4CG7 - chains A and B of the 3 polymer chains in the assembly; structure by electron microscopy, 6.90 A resolution (low resolution: residue-level contacts below are approximate; hydrogen-bond / salt-bridge calls are withheld).

[Chain A]
Molecule: Protein transport protein SEC61 subunit alpha isoform 1
From: Canis lupus familiaris
UniProt: P38377 (S61A1_CANFA); numbering as in UniProt (aligned over 1-476)
Sequence (476 residues; numbered 1 to 476; the number before each row is that of its first residue):
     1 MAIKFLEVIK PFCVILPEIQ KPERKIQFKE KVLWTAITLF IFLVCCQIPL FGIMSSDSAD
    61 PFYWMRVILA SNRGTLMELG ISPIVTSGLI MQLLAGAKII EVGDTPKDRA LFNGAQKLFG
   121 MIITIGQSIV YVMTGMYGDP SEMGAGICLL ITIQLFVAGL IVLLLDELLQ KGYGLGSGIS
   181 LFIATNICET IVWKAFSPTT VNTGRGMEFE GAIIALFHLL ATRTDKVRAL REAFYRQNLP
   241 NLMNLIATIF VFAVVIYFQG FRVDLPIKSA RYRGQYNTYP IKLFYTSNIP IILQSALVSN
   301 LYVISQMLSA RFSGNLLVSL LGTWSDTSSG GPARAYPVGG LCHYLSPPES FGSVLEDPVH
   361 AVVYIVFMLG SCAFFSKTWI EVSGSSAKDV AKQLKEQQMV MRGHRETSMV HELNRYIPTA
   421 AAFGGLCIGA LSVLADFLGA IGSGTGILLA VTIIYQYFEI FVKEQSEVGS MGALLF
Disordered / not traced: 1-24

[Chain B]
Molecule: Protein transport protein SEC61 subunit gamma
From: Canis lupus familiaris
UniProt: P60058 (SC61G_CANFA); numbering as in UniProt (aligned over 1-68)
Sequence (68 residues; row label = number of the first residue in the row):
     1 MDQVMQFVEP SRQFVKDSIR LVKRCTKPDR KEFQKIAMAT AIGFAIMGFI GFFVKLIHIP
    61 INNIIVGG
Disordered / not traced: 1-6
UniProt features mapped onto this chain:
  - modified residue: Met1 (N-acetylmethionine), Ser18 (Phosphoserine)

[How chain A and chain B interact]
Residue-residue contacts (42; chain A residue first):
  Asn72(A) - Lys55(B)
  Thr185(A) - Met47(B)
  Ile187(A) - Phe44(B)
  Cys188(A) - Phe44(B)
  Cys188(A) - Met47(B)
  Glu189(A) - Met47(B)
  Glu189(A) - Gly51(B)
  Ile191(A) - Phe44(B)
  Val192(A) - Gly48(B)
  Phe196(A) - Phe52(B)
  Phe196(A) - Lys55(B)
  Glu208(A) - Ile65(B)
  Phe209(A) - Leu56(B)
  Phe209(A) - Val66(B)
  Glu210(A) - Phe52(B)
  Glu210(A) - Leu56(B)
  Ile214(A) - Phe52(B)
  Phe252(A) - Ala37(B)
  Ile256(A) - Pro28(B)
  Ile256(A) - Phe33(B)
  Ile256(A) - Ile36(B)
  Tyr257(A) - Pro28(B)
  Tyr257(A) - Phe33(B)
  Gly260(A) - Pro28(B)
  Phe261(A) - Leu21(B)
  Phe261(A) - Cys25(B)
  Arg262(A) - Arg24(B)
  Arg262(A) - Cys25(B)
  Val263(A) - Leu21(B)
  Val263(A) - Arg24(B)
  Asp264(A) - Arg24(B)
  Tyr416(A) - Arg20(B)
  Thr419(A) - Asp17(B)
  Ala420(A) - Asp17(B)
  Ala422(A) - Phe14(B)
  Phe423(A) - Phe14(B)
  Phe423(A) - Asp17(B)
  Phe423(A) - Ser18(B)
  Phe423(A) - Leu21(B)
  Leu426(A) - Phe14(B)
  Phe458(A) - Ala39(B)
  Phe458(A) - Gly43(B)
Interface residues without a listed pair, chain A (34 interface residues in all): Leu181, Trp193, Gly211, Thr248, Arg415, Val451, Ile454
Interface residues without a listed pair, chain B (26 interface residues in all): Lys27, Thr40, Ile50, Phe53

[Overview]
34 residues of chain A and 26 residues of chain B are in contact.
Here chain A is Protein transport protein SEC61 subunit alpha isoform 1 and chain B is Protein transport
protein SEC61 subunit gamma, both from Canis lupus familiaris. Entry 4CG7 (Cryo-EM of the Sec61-complex bound
to the idle 80S ribosome) was determined by electron microscopy, deposited together with 4CG5 and 4CG6.
